PDB entry 1E7P | X-ray diffraction, 3.10 A resolution | chains B and F of the 6 polymer chains in the assembly

# Chain B
Molecule: Fumarate reductase iron-sulfur subunit
From: Wolinella succinogenes
Notes: EC 1.3.5.1
UniProt: P17596 (FRDB_WOLSU); residues 1-239 here = UniProt positions 1-239
Amino-acid sequence (239 residues; row label = number of the first residue in the row):
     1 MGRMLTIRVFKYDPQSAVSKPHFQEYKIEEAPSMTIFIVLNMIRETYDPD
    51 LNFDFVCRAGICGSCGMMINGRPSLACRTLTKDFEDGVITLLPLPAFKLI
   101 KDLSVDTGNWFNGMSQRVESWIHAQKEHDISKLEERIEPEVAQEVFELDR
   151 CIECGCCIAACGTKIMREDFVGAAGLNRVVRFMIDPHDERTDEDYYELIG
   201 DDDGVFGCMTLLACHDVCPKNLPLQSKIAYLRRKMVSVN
Metal / ion sites: 2Fe-2S cluster Fe: Cys57, Cys62, Cys65, Cys77; 4Fe-4S cluster Fe: Cys151, Cys154, Cys157, Cys218; 3Fe-4S cluster Fe: Cys161, Cys208, Cys214
Ligand contacts:
  - 3Fe-4S cluster (F3S): Cys161, Thr163, Phe170, Ala173, Cys208, Met209, Thr210, Leu211, Leu212, Ala213, Cys214, Ile228
  - 2Fe-2S cluster (FES): Phe55, Val56, Cys57, Arg58, Gly60, Ile61, Cys62, Gly63, Ser64, Cys65, Leu75, Cys77
  - 4Fe-4S cluster (SF4): Phe111, Cys151, Ile152, Glu153, Cys154, Gly155, Cys156, Cys157, Ala174, Cys218, Pro219, Lys220, Leu222, Leu224
Swiss-Prot annotation at these positions:
  - binding site ([2Fe-2S] cluster): Cys57, Cys62, Cys65, Cys77
  - binding site ([4Fe-4S] cluster): Cys151, Cys154, Cys157, Cys218
  - binding site ([3Fe-4S] cluster): Cys161, Cys208, Cys214

# Chain F
Molecule: Fumarate reductase cytochrome b subunit
From: Wolinella succinogenes
UniProt: P17413 (FRDC_WOLSU); residues 1-256 here = UniProt positions 1-256
Amino-acid sequence (256 residues; numbered 1 to 256; the number before each row is that of its first residue):
     1 MTNESILESYSGVTPERKKSRMPAKLDWWQSATGLFLGLFMIGHMFFVST
    51 ILLGDNVMLWVTKKFQLDFIFEGGKPIVVSFLAAFVFAVFIAHAFLAMRK
   101 FPINYRQYLTFKTHKDLMRHGDTTLWWIQAMTGFAMFFLGSVHLYIMMTQ
   151 PQTIGPVSSSFRMVSEWMWPLYLVLLFAVELHGSVGLYRLAVKWGWFDGE
   201 TPDKTRANLKKLKTLMSAFLIVLGLLTFGAYVKKGLEQTDPNIDYKYFDY
   251 KRTHHR
Disordered / not traced: 255-256
Differences from the reference sequence: engineered mutation Gln66 (Glu in P17413)
Metal / ion sites: heme Fe site 1: His44, His143; heme Fe site 2: His93, His182
Ligand contacts:
  - heme (HEM), molecule 1: Gln30, Ser31, Gly34, Leu37, Gly38, Met41, Phe90, His93, Ala94, Ala97, Lys100, Phe101, Trp126, Gln129, Ala130, Gly133, Met136, Phe137, Val179, His182, Gly183, Gly186, Leu187, Arg189, Leu190, Lys193
  - heme (HEM), molecule 2: Phe40, Met41, His44, Met45, Phe47, Val48, Val79, Leu82, Ala83, Val86, Met136, His143, Leu144, Met147, Ile154, Ser159, Arg162, Tyr172, Leu175, Leu176, Val179, Gly224, Thr227, Phe228
Swiss-Prot annotation at these positions:
  - binding site (heme b): His44, His93, His143, His182
  - mutagenesis: His44 (H44A: Loss of fumarate reductase activity), His93 (H93A: Loss of fumarate reductase activity), His114 (H114A: Slight reduction in fumarate reductase activity), His120 (H120A: Reduction in fumarate reductase activity), His143 (H143A/M/K: Loss of fumarate reductase activity), His182 (H182A: Loss of fumarate reductase activity)

# Chain B / chain F interface
Residue-residue contacts - 20 pairs, chain B then chain F:
  Arg8(B) - Asn3(F)
  Phe10(B) - Leu7(F)  hydrophobic
  Tyr12(B) - Ser11(F)
  Tyr12(B) - Arg17(F)
  Asp13(B) - Arg17(F)
  Pro14(B) - Arg17(F)  hydrogen bond (backbone-side chain)
  Ser16(B) - Arg17(F)  hydrogen bond (backbone-side chain)
  Ser19(B) - Arg17(F)  hydrogen bond (backbone-side chain)
  Lys20(B) - Pro15(F)
  Lys20(B) - Glu16(F)
  Pro21(B) - Leu7(F)
  Pro21(B) - Ser11(F)
  Pro21(B) - Val13(F)  hydrophobic
  Phe23(B) - Asn3(F)
  Phe23(B) - Leu7(F)  hydrophobic
  Met68(B) - Tyr10(F)
  Leu92(B) - Tyr10(F)  hydrophobic
  Pro93(B) - Tyr10(F)
  Pro95(B) - Tyr10(F)
  Asp202(B) - Tyr105(F)
Other interface residues (no listed pair), chain B (17 interface residues in all): Ala17, His22
Other interface residues (no listed pair), chain F (11 interface residues in all): Ile6, Thr14

# In short
17 residues of chain B and 11 residues of chain F are in contact; the contacts include 3 hydrogen bonds. Polar
pairs include Pro14(B)-Arg17(F), Ser16(B)-Arg17(F) and Ser19(B)-Arg17(F). Chain B binds 2Fe-2S cluster, 3Fe-4S
cluster and 4Fe-4S cluster. Bound to chain F: heme.
Chain B is Fumarate reductase iron-sulfur subunit and chain F is Fumarate reductase cytochrome b subunit, both
from Wolinella succinogenes; the structure, Quinol:fumarate reductase from wolinella succinogenes, was
determined by X-ray diffraction.
